PDB entry 7VVL | electron microscopy, 2.80 A resolution | chains A and R of the 6 polymer chains in the assembly

Chain A:
Molecule: Guanine nucleotide-binding protein G(s) subunit alpha isoforms short
Source organism: Homo sapiens
UniProt: P63092 (GNAS2_HUMAN); aligned to UniProt positions 5-384 over residues 5-384 (the alignment contains insertions or deletions, so no single offset holds)
Amino-acid sequence (380 residues; numbered 5 to 384; the number before each row is that of its first residue):
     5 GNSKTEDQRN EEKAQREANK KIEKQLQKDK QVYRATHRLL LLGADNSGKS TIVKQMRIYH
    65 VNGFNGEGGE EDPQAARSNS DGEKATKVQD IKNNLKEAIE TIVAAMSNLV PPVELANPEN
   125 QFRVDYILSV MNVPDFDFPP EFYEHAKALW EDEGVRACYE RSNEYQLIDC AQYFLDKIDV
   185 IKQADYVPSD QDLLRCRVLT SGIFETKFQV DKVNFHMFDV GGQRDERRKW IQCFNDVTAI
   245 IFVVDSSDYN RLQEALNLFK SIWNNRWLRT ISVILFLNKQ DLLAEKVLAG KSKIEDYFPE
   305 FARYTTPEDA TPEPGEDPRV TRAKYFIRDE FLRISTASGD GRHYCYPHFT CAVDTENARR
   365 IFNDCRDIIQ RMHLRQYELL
Unresolved in the structure: 5-11, 63-205
Differences from the reference sequence: engineered mutation Asp49 (Gly in P63092), Asn50 (Glu in P63092), Tyr63 (Leu in P63092), Asp249 (Ala in P63092), Asp252 (Ser in P63092), Ala362 (Ile372 in P63092), Ile365 (Val375 in P63092)

Chain R:
Molecule: Parathyroid hormone/parathyroid hormone-related peptide receptor
Source organism: Homo sapiens
UniProt: Q03431 (PTH1R_HUMAN); residue numbers follow UniProt; this construct covers 27-491
Amino-acid sequence (473 residues; each row starts with the number of its first residue):
    19 DYKDDDDKDA DDVMTKEEQI FLLHRAQAQC EKRLKEVLQR PASIMESDKG WTSASTSGKP
    79 RKDKASGKLY PESEEDKEAP TGSRYRGRPC LPEWDHILCW PLGAPGEVVA VPCPDYIYDF
   139 NHKGHAYRRC DRNGSWELVP GHNRTWANYS ECVKFLTNET REREVFDRLG MIYTVGYSVS
   199 LASLTVAVLI LAYFRRLHCT RNYIHMHLFL SFMLRAVSIF VKDAVLYSGA TLDEAERLTE
   259 EELRAIAQAP PPPATAAAGY AGCRVAVTFF LYFLATNYYW ILVEGLYLHS LIFMAFFSEK
   319 KYLWGFTVFG WGLPAVFVAV WVSVRATLAN TGCWDLSSGN KKWIIQVPIL ASIVLNFILF
   379 INIVRVLATK LRETNAGRCD TRQQYRKLLK STLVLMPLFG VHYIVFMATP YTEVSGTLWQ
   439 VQMHYEMLFN SFQGFFVAII YCFCNGEVQA EIKKSWSRWT LALDFKRKAR SGS
Unresolved in the structure: 19-30, 50-107, 120-126, 247-277, 393-397, 478-491
Cystine bridges: Cys281-Cys351
Differences from the reference sequence: expression tag (19-26)

Interface between chain A and chain R:
Residue-residue contacts (33):
  His41(A) - Phe314(R)
  Phe366(A) - Phe314(R)  hydrophobic
  Cys369(A) - Phe314(R)
  Arg370(A) - Ala313(R)
  Arg370(A) - Phe314(R)
  Asp371(A) - Lys388(R)  salt bridge
  Ile373(A) - Phe314(R)  hydrophobic
  Gln374(A) - Ile310(R)  hydrogen bond (side chain-backbone)
  Gln374(A) - Lys388(R)
  Arg375(A) - Lys388(R)  hydrogen bond (side chain-backbone)
  Arg375(A) - Glu391(R)
  Arg375(A) - Thr392(R)
  His377(A) - Leu309(R)
  His377(A) - Glu317(R)
  Leu378(A) - Ile310(R)  hydrophobic
  Leu378(A) - Leu385(R)  hydrophobic
  Gln380(A) - Arg219(R)
  Tyr381(A) - Arg219(R)
  Tyr381(A) - His223(R)
  Tyr381(A) - Tyr305(R)
  Tyr381(A) - Leu306(R)  hydrophobic
  Tyr381(A) - Leu309(R)  hydrophobic
  Glu382(A) - Ser409(R)
  Glu382(A) - Asn463(R)
  Glu382(A) - Gly464(R)  hydrogen bond (side chain-backbone)
  Leu383(A) - Leu385(R)  hydrophobic
  Leu383(A) - Lys405(R)
  Leu383(A) - Ser409(R)  hydrogen bond (backbone-side chain)
  Leu383(A) - Leu413(R)  hydrophobic
  Leu384(A) - Leu385(R)  hydrophobic
  Leu384(A) - Lys388(R)
  Leu384(A) - Leu389(R)  hydrophobic
  Leu384(A) - Lys405(R)  hydrogen bond (backbone-side chain)
Also at the interface, not in a pair above, chain A (17 interface residues in all): Val217, Phe219
Also at the interface, not in a pair above, chain R (23 interface residues in all): Val412, Tyr459, Cys462, Glu465

Summary:
Chain A and chain R form an interface of 17 and 23 residues respectively; the contacts include 5 hydrogen
bonds and 1 salt bridge. Among the polar pairs are Asp371(A)-Lys388(R), Gln374(A)-Ile310(R) and
Arg375(A)-Lys388(R).
Chain A is Guanine nucleotide-binding protein G(s) subunit alpha isoforms short and chain R is Parathyroid
hormone/parathyroid hormone-related peptide receptor, both from Homo sapiens; the structure, PTH-bound human
PTH1R in complex with Gs (class2), was determined by electron microscopy together with 7VVJ, 7VVK, 7VVM, 7VVN
and 7VVO from the same study.
